9FWZ - chains B and E of the 5 polymer chains in the assembly; structure by electron microscopy, 3.60 A resolution.

Chain B (and E):
Name: Type-1 fimbrial protein, A chain
Organism: Escherichia coli
Notes: chain E of this document is another copy of the same molecule, construct and numbering; everything in this record applies to it too
UniProtKB: P04128 (FIMA1_ECOLI); residues 1-159 here correspond to UniProt positions 24-182 (UniProt number = residue number + 23)
Amino-acid sequence (160 residues; each row starts with the number of its first residue; numbering starts at 0):
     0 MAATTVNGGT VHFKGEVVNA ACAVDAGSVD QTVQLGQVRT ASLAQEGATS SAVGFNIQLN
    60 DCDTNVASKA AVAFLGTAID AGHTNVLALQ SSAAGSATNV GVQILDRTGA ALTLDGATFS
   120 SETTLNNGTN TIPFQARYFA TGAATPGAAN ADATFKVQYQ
Disordered / not traced: 0-1 (chain E: 0-18)
Construct notes: initiating methionine (0)
Cystine bridges: Cys21-Cys61

Chain B / chain E interface:
Contacting residue pairs - 62 pairs, chain B then chain E:
  Ala2(B) with Gln157(E); Tyr158(E), hydrogen bond (backbone-backbone); Gln159(E)
  Thr3(B) with Val156(E); Gln157(E); Tyr158(E), hydrogen bond (backbone-backbone)
  Thr4(B) with Phe118(E); Val156(E); Gln157(E)
  Val5(B) with Lys155(E); Val156(E), hydrogen bond (backbone-backbone)
  Asn6(B) with Phe154(E)
  Gly7(B) with Phe154(E), hydrogen bond (backbone-backbone)
  Gly8(B) with Val28(E); Thr153(E); Phe154(E)
  Thr9(B) with Val28(E), hydrogen bond (backbone-backbone); Gln30(E); Asp151(E); Ala152(E); Thr153(E)
  Val10(B) with Gln30(E); Val32(E), hydrophobic; Ala150(E); Asp151(E); Ala152(E), hydrogen bond (backbone-backbone)
  His11(B) with Gln30(E); Thr31(E), hydrogen bond (backbone-side chain); Val32(E), hydrogen bond (backbone-backbone); Ala150(E); Asp151(E), salt bridge
  Phe12(B) with Val32(E); Leu86(E), hydrophobic; Ile103(E), hydrophobic; Ala135(E), hydrophobic; Asn149(E); Ala150(E), hydrogen bond (backbone-backbone)
  Lys13(B) with Thr31(E); Val32(E), hydrogen bond (backbone-backbone); Gln33(E); Leu34(E), hydrogen bond (backbone-backbone); Gly35(E); Asn149(E)
  Gly14(B) with Tyr137(E); Ala148(E), hydrogen bond (backbone-backbone); Asn149(E)
  Glu15(B) with Gly35(E); Gln36(E); Val37(E), hydrogen bond (backbone-backbone); Tyr137(E); Gly146(E); Ala147(E)
  Val16(B) with Val37(E), hydrophobic; Thr144(E); Pro145(E); Gly146(E), hydrogen bond (backbone-backbone)
  Val17(B) with Val37(E), hydrogen bond (backbone-backbone); Arg38(E); Thr39(E)
  Asn18(B) with Thr39(E); Pro145(E)
  Asp62(B) with Thr39(E)
Other interface residues (no listed pair), chain E (38 interface residues in all): Ala19, Ser27, Asp29, Phe54, Ala96, Val101

Summary:
The interface between chain B and chain E involves 18 residues on one side and 38 on the other, with 15
hydrogen bonds and 1 salt bridge. Polar contacts include His11(B)-Asp151(E), His11(B)-Thr31(E) and
Ala2(B)-Tyr158(E).
Chain B and chain E are both Type-1 fimbrial protein, A chain (Escherichia coli); the structure, Cryo-EM
structure of the type 1 pilus assembly platform as part of the FimA-bound chaperone-usher pilus ..., was
determined by electron microscopy.
